PDB entry 6SBU | X-ray diffraction, 2.91 A resolution | chains A and C of the 4 polymer chains in the assembly

[Chain A (and C)]
Protein: L-lactate dehydrogenase A chain
Organism: Homo sapiens
Notes: EC 1.1.1.27; chain C of this document is another copy of the same molecule, construct and numbering; everything in this record applies to it too
UniProtKB: P00338 (LDHA_HUMAN); residue numbers follow UniProt; this construct covers 2-332
Sequence (332 residues; numbered 1 to 332; the number before each row is that of its first residue):
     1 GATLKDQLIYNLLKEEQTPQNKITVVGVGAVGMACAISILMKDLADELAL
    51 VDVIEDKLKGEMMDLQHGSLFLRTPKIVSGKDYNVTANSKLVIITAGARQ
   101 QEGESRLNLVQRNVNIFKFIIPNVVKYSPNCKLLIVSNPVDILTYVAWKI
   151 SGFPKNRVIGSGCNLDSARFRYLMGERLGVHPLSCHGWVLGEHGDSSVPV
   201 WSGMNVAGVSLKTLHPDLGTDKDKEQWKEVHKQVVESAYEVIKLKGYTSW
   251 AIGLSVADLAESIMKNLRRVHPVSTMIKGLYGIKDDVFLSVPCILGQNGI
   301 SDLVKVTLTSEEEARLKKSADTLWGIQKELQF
Unresolved in the structure: 1, 15-17
Differences from the reference sequence: expression tag (1)
Ligand contacts:
  - L5N (4-[[4-[(5-chloranylthiophen-2-yl)carbonylamino]-1,3-bis(oxidanylidene)isoindol-2-yl]methyl]benzoic acid), molecule 1: Lys59, Met62, Gln66, His67, Ser69, Leu70, Thr74, Pro75, Lys76, Ile77, Val78, Ser79
  - L5N, molecule 2: Arg169, Tyr172, Leu173, Gln233, Val234, Ser237
  - NADH (NAI; 1,4-dihydronicotinamide adenine dinucleotide): Val26, Gly27, Val28, Gly29, Ala30, Val31, Gly32, Val51, Asp52, Val53, Ile54, Tyr83, Thr95, Ala96, Gly97, Ala98, Arg99, Ile116, Phe119, Ile120, Val136, Ser137, Asn138, Ser161, His193, Thr248, Ile252
Swiss-Prot annotation at these positions:
  - active site: His193 (Proton acceptor)
  - binding site (NAD(+)): Arg99, Asn138
  - binding site (substrate): Arg106, Asn138, Arg169, Thr248
  - modified residue: Ala2 (N-acetylalanine), Lys5 (N6-acetyllysine), Tyr10 (Phosphotyrosine), Lys14 (N6-acetyllysine), Thr18 (Phosphothreonine), Lys57 (N6-acetyllysine), Lys81 (N6-acetyllysine), Lys118 (N6-acetyllysine), Lys126 (N6-acetyllysine), Lys224 (N6-acetyllysine), Lys232 (N6-acetyllysine), Tyr239 (Phosphotyrosine), Lys243 (N6-acetyllysine), Thr309 (Phosphothreonine), Ser310 (Phosphoserine), Lys318 (N6-acetyllysine), Thr322 (Phosphothreonine)
  - cross-link: Lys57 (Glycyl lysine isopeptide (Lys-Gly) (interchain with G-Cter in SUMO2))
  - mutagenesis: Asp56 (D56A: Abolishes interaction with MP31), Arg99 (R99A: Abolishes interaction with MP31), Arg106 (R106A/K/Q: Increases binding to FLCN)
Reported in the primary citation:
  - conformationally variable residues (helix shift): Arg169, Tyr172
  - binding site for L5N: Lys59, Met62, Gln66, His67, Ser69, Leu70, Thr74, Pro75, Lys76, Ile77, Val78, Arg169, Tyr172, Leu173, Gln233, Ser237

[How chain A and chain C interact]
Contacting residue pairs - 27 pairs, chain A then chain C:
  Val180(A) with Arg268(C)
  His181(A) with Arg268(C)
  Ser184(A) with Arg268(C), hydrogen bond (side chain-backbone); Arg269(C); Val270(C)
  His186(A) with His186(C), hydrogen bond
  Trp188(A) with Ala207(C), hydrogen bond (side chain-backbone)
  Gly203(A) with Gly208(C)
  Val206(A) with Val304(C)
  Ala207(A) with Trp188(C), hydrogen bond (backbone-side chain); Val270(C), hydrophobic; Val304(C), hydrophobic
  Gly208(A) with Gly203(C)
  Val209(A) with Val304(C), hydrophobic; Lys305(C); Val306(C), hydrophobic
  Leu267(A) with His181(C)
  Arg268(A) with Val180(C); His181(C); Ser184(C), hydrogen bond (backbone-side chain)
  Arg269(A) with Ser184(C)
  Val270(A) with Ser184(C)
  Val304(A) with Val206(C); Ala207(C), hydrophobic; Val209(C), hydrophobic
  Lys305(A) with Val209(C)
  Val306(A) with Val209(C), hydrophobic
Also at the interface, not in a pair above, chain A (23 interface residues in all): Gly179, Asn205, Leu214, Pro292, Asp302, Thr307
Also at the interface, not in a pair above, chain C (22 interface residues in all): Gly179, Asn205, Leu214, Leu267, Pro292, Thr307

[Summary]
The interface between chain A and chain C involves 23 residues on one side and 22 on the other, with 5
hydrogen bonds. Among the polar pairs are Ser184(A)-Arg268(C), His186(A)-His186(C) and Trp188(A)-Ala207(C).
From the paper: a binding site for L5N at Lys59(A), Met62(A) and Gln66(A) among others; conformational
variability at Arg169(A) and Tyr172(A).
Both chains are L-lactate dehydrogenase A chain (Homo sapiens). Entry 6SBU (X-ray Structure of Human LDHA with
an Allosteric Inhibitor (Compound 3)) was determined by X-ray diffraction (same publication as 6SBV).
